3QNR - chains B and C of the 3 polymer chains in the assembly; structure by X-ray diffraction, 2.25 A resolution.

[Chain B (and C)]
Protein: DyP Peroxidase
Source organism: Rhodococcus jostii RHA1
Notes: chain C of this document is another copy of the same molecule, construct and numbering; everything in this record applies to it too
Reference sequence: Q0SE24 (Q0SE24_RHOSR); residue numbers follow UniProt; this construct covers 1-350
Amino-acid sequence (353 residues; row label = number of the first residue in the row; numbers below 1 keep their minus sign (Gly-2 is residue -2)):
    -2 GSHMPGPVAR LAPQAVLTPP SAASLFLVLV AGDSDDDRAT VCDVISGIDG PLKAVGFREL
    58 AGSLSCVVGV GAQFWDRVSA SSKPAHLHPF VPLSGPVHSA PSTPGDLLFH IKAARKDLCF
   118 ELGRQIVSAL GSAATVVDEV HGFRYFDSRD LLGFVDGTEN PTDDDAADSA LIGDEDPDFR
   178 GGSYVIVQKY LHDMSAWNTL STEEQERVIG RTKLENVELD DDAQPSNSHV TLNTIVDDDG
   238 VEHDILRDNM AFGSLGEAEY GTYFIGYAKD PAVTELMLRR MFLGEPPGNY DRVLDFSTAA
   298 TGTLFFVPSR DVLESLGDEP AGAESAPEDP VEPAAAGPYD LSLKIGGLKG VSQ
Disordered / not traced: -2 to 5, 315-350 (chain C: -2 to 5, 314-350)
Differences from the reference sequence: expression tag (-2 to 0)
Ion coordination: heme Fe near His226 (its only coordinating residue here)
Ligand contacts: heme (HEM): Asp147, Leu149, Phe151, Val152, Asp153, Gly154, Thr155, Glu156, Gln185, Tyr187, His189, Ile206, Arg208, Asn213, His226, Val227, Asn230, Thr231, Ile242, Arg244, Asn246, Thr259, Phe261, Thr271, Met274, Leu275, Met278, Val290, Ser294

[How chain B and chain C interact]
Pairs across the interface (10):
  Gly150(B) - Leu211(C)
  Ser198(B) - Glu200(C)
  Thr199(B) - Thr199(C)
  Thr199(B) - Glu200(C)  hydrogen bond (backbone-side chain)
  Glu200(B) - Ser198(C)
  Glu200(B) - Thr199(C)  hydrogen bond (side chain-backbone)
  Glu200(B) - Glu200(C)
  Lys210(B) - Glu212(C)  salt bridge
  Leu211(B) - Gly150(C)
  Glu212(B) - Lys210(C)  salt bridge
Also at the interface, not in a pair above, chain B (8 interface residues in all): Arg146
Also at the interface, not in a pair above, chain C (8 interface residues in all): Arg146

[In short]
The chain B/chain C interface involves 8 residues from each chain, with 2 hydrogen bonds and 2 salt bridges.
Among the polar pairs are Lys210(B)-Glu212(C) and Thr199(B)-Glu200(C). Chain B binds heme.
Both chains are DyP Peroxidase (Rhodococcus jostii RHA1). Entry 3QNR (DyPB from Rhodococcus jostii RHA1,
crystal form 1) was determined by X-ray diffraction together with 3QNS from the same study.
